PDB entry 8V41 | electron microscopy, 5.60 A resolution (low resolution: residue-level contacts below are approximate; hydrogen-bond / salt-bridge calls are withheld) | chains e and Y of the 42 polymer chains in the assembly

[Chain e]
Molecule: Tri-2 (CD1371)
Source organism: Clostridioides difficile
Reference sequence: A0A1X9JZB1 (A0A1X9JZB1_CLODI); residues 1-350 here = UniProt positions 1-350
Chain sequence (350 residues; each row starts with the number of its first residue):
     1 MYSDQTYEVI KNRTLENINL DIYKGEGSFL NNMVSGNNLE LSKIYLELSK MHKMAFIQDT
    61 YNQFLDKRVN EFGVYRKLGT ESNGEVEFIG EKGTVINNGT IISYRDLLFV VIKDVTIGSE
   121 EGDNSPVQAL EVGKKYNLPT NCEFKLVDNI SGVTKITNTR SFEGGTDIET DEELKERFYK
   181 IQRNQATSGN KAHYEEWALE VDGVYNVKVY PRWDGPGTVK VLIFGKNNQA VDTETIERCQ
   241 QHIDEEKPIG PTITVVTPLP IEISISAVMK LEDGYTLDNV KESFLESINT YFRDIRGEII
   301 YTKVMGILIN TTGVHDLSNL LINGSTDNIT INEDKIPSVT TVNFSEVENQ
Not modelled in the structure: 347-350

[Chain Y]
Molecule: Tri-1 (CD1372)
Source organism: Clostridioides difficile
Reference sequence: A0A1X9JZH3 (A0A1X9JZH3_CLODI); residues 1-232 here = UniProt positions 1-232
Chain sequence (232 residues; numbered 1 to 232; the number before each row is that of its first residue):
     1 MKLIDKLPSF DRNYIVEEIQ GAYDTELNIL KEDIDDTFNQ LFVDTATWGL DMWEDILCIE
    61 KKELDFDTRR SNIKAKMRSR GTSTIEVIKS ICEAYTKSET DIKVYSDEFT FVLSFIANNC
   121 DYKTLLDCSD MIERVKPAHL LHYLEPIILD KSMVYCGGGM VCSEEVKVHP YFEPIIKCSA
   181 VVNCGAGMIS REEIKVYPLS IKCIENNCKI NIAIANDTGV ENVVVYPKSE VV
Not modelled in the structure: 149-232

[How chain e and chain Y interact]
Contacting residue pairs (50; chain e residue first):
  Phe-29(e) / Val-16(Y)
  Phe-29(e) / Ile-19(Y)
  Asn-32(e) / Leu-7(Y)
  Asn-32(e) / Asp-11(Y)
  Met-33(e) / Ile-19(Y)
  Met-33(e) / Gln-20(Y)
  Gly-36(e) / Leu-3(Y)
  Asn-37(e) / Tyr-23(Y)
  Asn-37(e) / Leu-27(Y)
  Glu-40(e) / Leu-3(Y)
  Glu-40(e) / Leu-27(Y)
  Ile-44(e) / Leu-30(Y)
  Ile-44(e) / Ile-34(Y)
  Met-51(e) / Ile-34(Y)
  Met-51(e) / Phe-38(Y)
  Phe-64(e) / Phe-38(Y)
  Phe-64(e) / Phe-42(Y)
  Lys-67(e) / Phe-42(Y)
  Arg-68(e) / Phe-42(Y)
  Glu-71(e) / Phe-42(Y)
  Glu-71(e) / Val-43(Y)
  Glu-71(e) / Lys-74(Y)
  Glu-71(e) / Met-77(Y)
  Phe-72(e) / Met-77(Y)
  Phe-72(e) / Arg-78(Y)
  Phe-178(e) / Arg-78(Y)
  Gln-185(e) / Arg-80(Y)
  Ala-186(e) / Arg-80(Y)
  Pro-216(e) / Ser-106(Y)
  Pro-216(e) / Asp-107(Y)
  Pro-216(e) / Phe-109(Y)
  Gly-217(e) / Ser-106(Y)
  Glu-245(e) / Thr-84(Y)
  Glu-246(e) / Ser-83(Y)
  Lys-247(e) / Ser-83(Y)
  Lys-247(e) / Thr-84(Y)
  Lys-247(e) / Ile-85(Y)
  Pro-248(e) / Ser-83(Y)
  Pro-248(e) / Ile-85(Y)
  Ile-249(e) / Ser-83(Y)
  Ile-249(e) / Thr-84(Y)
  Ile-249(e) / Ile-85(Y)
  Ile-249(e) / Ile-88(Y)
  Ile-249(e) / Phe-111(Y)
  Ile-249(e) / Leu-140(Y)
  Gly-250(e) / Ile-85(Y)
  Gly-250(e) / Val-104(Y)
  Gly-250(e) / Ser-106(Y)
  Pro-251(e) / Ser-106(Y)
  Thr-252(e) / Ser-106(Y)
Also at the interface, not in a pair above, chain e (37 interface residues in all): Leu-39, Leu-41, Met-54, Ala-55, Asn-70, Val-74, Ile-181, Gln-182, Ser-188, Trp-197, Thr-218
Also at the interface, not in a pair above, chain Y (34 interface residues in all): Lys-2, Lys-6, Ile-15, Asp-24, Leu-41, Asp-44, Pro-137

[In short]
37 residues of chain e and 34 residues of chain Y are in contact.
Chain e is Tri-2 (CD1371) and chain Y is Tri-1 (CD1372), both from Clostridioides difficile; the structure,
CryoEM Structure of Diffocin - postcontracted - Baseplate - transitional state, was determined by electron
microscopy together with 8V3T, 8V3W, 8V3X, 8V3Z, 8V40 and 8V43 from the same study.
